1V7T - chain A; structure by X-ray diffraction, 1.13 A resolution.

== Chain A ==
Molecule: Lysozyme C
From: Gallus gallus
Notes: EC 3.2.1.17
Reference sequence: P00698 (LYSC_CHICK); residues 1-129 here correspond to UniProt positions 19-147 (UniProt number = residue number + 18)
Amino-acid sequence (129 residues; row label = number of the first residue in the row):
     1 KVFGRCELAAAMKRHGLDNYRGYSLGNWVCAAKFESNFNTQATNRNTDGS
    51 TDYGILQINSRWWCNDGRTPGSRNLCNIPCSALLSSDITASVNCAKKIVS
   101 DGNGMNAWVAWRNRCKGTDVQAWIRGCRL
Cystine bridges: C6-C127, C30-C115, C64-C80, C76-C94
Ion coordination: Na+: S60, C64, R73 (together with nitrate ion)
Swiss-Prot annotation at these positions:
  - active site: E35, D52
  - binding site (substrate): D101

== In short ==
S60, C64 and R73 form the Na+ site. UniProt lists active-site residues E35 and D52 and substrate-binding
residue D101.
Chain A is Lysozyme C (Gallus gallus); the structure, Triclinic lysozyme with low solvent content obtained by
phase transition, was determined by X-ray diffraction, deposited together with 1V7S.
